Entry 3PIM (X-ray diffraction, 1.90 A resolution); this record covers chains A and B.

Chain A (and B):
Protein: Peptide methionine sulfoxide reductase
Organism: Saccharomyces cerevisiae
Notes: EC 1.8.4.11; chain B of this document is another copy of the same molecule, construct and numbering; everything in this record applies to it too
Reference sequence: P40029 (MSRA_YEAST); residues 2-184 here = UniProt positions 2-184
Amino-acid sequence (187 residues; numbered -2 to 184; the number before each row is that of its first residue; numbers below 1 keep their minus sign (His-2 is residue -2)):
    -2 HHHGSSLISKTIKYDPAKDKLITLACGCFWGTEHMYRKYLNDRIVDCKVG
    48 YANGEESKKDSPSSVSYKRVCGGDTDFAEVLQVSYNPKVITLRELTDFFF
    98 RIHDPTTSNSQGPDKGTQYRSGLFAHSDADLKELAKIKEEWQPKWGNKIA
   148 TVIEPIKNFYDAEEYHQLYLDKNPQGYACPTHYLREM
Unresolved in the structure: 54-62, 108-112 (chain B: 55-63, 111)
Sequence notes: expression tag (-2 to 1)
Curated features (UniProtKB/Swiss-Prot):
  - modified residue: Ser58 (Phosphoserine)
Disulfide bonds: Cys68-Cys176
From the paper describing this entry:
  - conformationally variable residues (loop rearrangement, order/disorder transition): Trp27, Ser54 to Val62, Tyr64, Thr103 to Gly113, Ala159 to Glu183
  - self-association interface (contacts with another copy of this molecule); pairs are residue here / residue on that copy: Cys25-Cys25 (disulfide)
  - catalytic residues: Cys25, Cys176 (by similarity / conservation)

Interface between chain A and chain B:
Contacting residue pairs (70; chain A residue first):
  Cys23(A) - His179(B)  hydrogen bond (backbone-side chain)
  Gly24(A) - His179(B)
  Cys25(A) - Cys25(B)  disulfide
  Cys25(A) - His179(B)
  Trp27(A) - Trp27(B)
  Trp27(A) - Gly28(B)
  Trp27(A) - His31(B)
  Gly28(A) - Trp27(B)
  Gly28(A) - His179(B)
  Thr29(A) - His179(B)  hydrogen bond
  His31(A) - Trp27(B)
  Met32(A) - His179(B)
  Met32(A) - Tyr180(B)
  Met32(A) - Leu181(B)
  Tyr36(A) - Leu181(B)  hydrophobic
  Lys65(A) - Pro110(B)
  Arg98(A) - Tyr180(B)
  Arg98(A) - Leu181(B)
  Arg98(A) - Arg182(B)  hydrogen bond (backbone-backbone)
  Arg98(A) - Met184(B)
  Ile99(A) - His179(B)
  Ile99(A) - Tyr180(B)  hydrogen bond (backbone-backbone)
  Ile99(A) - Arg182(B)  hydrogen bond (backbone-side chain)
  His100(A) - Arg182(B)
  Asp101(A) - Gly173(B)
  Asp101(A) - Tyr174(B)
  Asp101(A) - Ala175(B)  hydrogen bond (side chain-backbone)
  Asp101(A) - Arg182(B)
  Thr103(A) - Tyr174(B)
  Ser105(A) - Tyr174(B)
  Ser105(A) - Ala175(B)
  Asn106(A) - Pro177(B)
  Trp138(A) - Met184(B)  hydrophobic
  Lys141(A) - Gln172(B)  hydrogen bond (backbone-side chain)
  Lys141(A) - Tyr174(B)
  Lys141(A) - Met184(B)
  Trp142(A) - Gln172(B)
  Trp142(A) - Tyr174(B)
  Trp142(A) - Met184(B)  hydrophobic
  Gly143(A) - Tyr174(B)
  Gln172(A) - Lys141(B)
  Gln172(A) - Trp142(B)
  Gly173(A) - Asp101(B)
  Tyr174(A) - Asp101(B)
  Tyr174(A) - Ser105(B)
  Tyr174(A) - Trp142(B)  hydrogen bond (side chain-backbone)
  Ala175(A) - Asp101(B)  hydrogen bond (backbone-side chain)
  Ala175(A) - Ser105(B)
  Pro177(A) - Asn106(B)
  His179(A) - Cys23(B)  hydrogen bond (side chain-backbone)
  His179(A) - Gly24(B)
  His179(A) - Cys25(B)
  His179(A) - Gly28(B)
  His179(A) - Thr29(B)  hydrogen bond
  His179(A) - Met32(B)
  His179(A) - Ile99(B)
  Tyr180(A) - Met32(B)
  Tyr180(A) - Arg98(B)
  Tyr180(A) - Ile99(B)  hydrogen bond (backbone-backbone)
  Leu181(A) - Met32(B)
  Leu181(A) - Tyr36(B)  hydrophobic
  Leu181(A) - Arg98(B)
  Arg182(A) - Arg98(B)  hydrogen bond (backbone-backbone)
  Arg182(A) - Ile99(B)  hydrogen bond (side chain-backbone)
  Arg182(A) - His100(B)
  Arg182(A) - Asp101(B)
  Glu183(A) - Arg98(B)  salt bridge
  Met184(A) - Arg98(B)  hydrogen bond (backbone-side chain)
  Met184(A) - Lys141(B)  hydrogen bond (backbone-side chain)
  Met184(A) - Trp142(B)
Also at the interface, not in a pair above, chain A (36 interface residues in all): Phe95, Phe97, Cys176, Thr178
Also at the interface, not in a pair above, chain B (36 interface residues in all): Glu30, Phe95, Thr103, Trp138, Asn144, Glu160, Cys176, Thr178
Disulfides between the chains: Cys25(A)-Cys25(B)

Overview:
Chain A and chain B each contribute 36 residues to their interface; the contacts include 1 disulfide bond, 16
hydrogen bonds and 1 salt bridge. Polar contacts include Glu183(A)-Arg98(B), Cys23(A)-His179(B) and
Thr29(A)-His179(B). The paper reports catalytic residues Cys25(A) and Cys176(A); conformational variability at
Trp27(A), Ser54(A) and Tyr64(A) among others.
Both chains are Peptide methionine sulfoxide reductase (Saccharomyces cerevisiae). Entry 3PIM (Crystal
structure of Mxr1 from Saccharomyces cerevisiae in unusual oxidized form) was determined by X-ray diffraction
(same publication as 3PIL and 3PIN).
